7RNF - chains B and F of the 6 polymer chains in the assembly; structure by X-ray diffraction, 2.11 A resolution.

Chain B:
Molecule: Caspase-3 subunit p12
Source organism: Homo sapiens
Reference sequence: P42574 (CASP3_HUMAN); numbering as in UniProt (aligned over 184-277)
Chain sequence (95 residues; each row starts with the number of its first residue):
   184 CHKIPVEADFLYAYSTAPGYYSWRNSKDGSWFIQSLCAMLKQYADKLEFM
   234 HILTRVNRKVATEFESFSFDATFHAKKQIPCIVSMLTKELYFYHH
Disordered / not traced: 184-185, 277-278
Construct notes: expression tag (278)
Swiss-Prot annotation at these positions:
  - modified residue: R207 (Microbial infection: ADP-riboxanated arginine)
  - mutagenesis: R207 (R207A: Abolished ADP-riboxanation by C.violaceum CopC)
What the authors report for this chain:
  - binding site for Ac-VDKVD-CHO (chain F): R207, F250

Chain F:
Molecule: Ac-VDKVD-CHO
Chain sequence (6 residues; numbered 1 to 6; the number before each row is that of its first residue):
     1 XVDKVX
Modified residues: ACE (acetyl group) at position 1; ASA (aspartic aldehyde) at position 6

Chain B / chain F interface:
Residue-residue contacts (22):
  Y204(B) - V5(F)  hydrophobic
  S205(B) - V5(F)
  S205(B) - ASA_6(F)  hydrogen bond (backbone-backbone)
  W206(B) - D3(F)
  W206(B) - K4(F)
  W206(B) - V5(F)  hydrophobic
  R207(B) - D3(F)
  R207(B) - K4(F)  hydrogen bond (backbone-backbone)
  R207(B) - V5(F)  hydrogen bond (side chain-backbone)
  R207(B) - ASA_6(F)
  N208(B) - ACE_1(F)
  N208(B) - V2(F)
  N208(B) - D3(F)  hydrogen bond
  S209(B) - ACE_1(F)  hydrogen bond (side chain-backbone)
  S209(B) - V2(F)  hydrogen bond (side chain-backbone)
  W214(B) - D3(F)  hydrogen bond
  E248(B) - D3(F)
  S249(B) - D3(F)
  F250(B) - V2(F)
  F250(B) - D3(F)  hydrogen bond (backbone-side chain)
  F252(B) - V2(F)  hydrophobic
  F256(B) - V5(F)  hydrophobic
Also at the interface, not in a pair above, chain B (13 interface residues in all): K210

Overview:
13 residues of chain B face 6 of chain F across their interface; the contacts include 8 hydrogen bonds. Among
the polar pairs are R207(B)-V5(F), N208(B)-D3(F) and S209(B)-ACE_1(F). Curated annotation (UniProt) lists one
mutagenesis site on chain B. The paper reports a binding site for Ac-VDKVD-CHO (chain F) at R207(B) and
F250(B).
Chain B is Caspase-3 subunit p12 (Homo sapiens) and chain F is Ac-VDKVD-CHO; the structure, Crystal structure
of caspase-3 with inhibitor Ac-VDKVD-CHO, was determined by X-ray diffraction together with 7RN7, 7RN8, 7RN9,
7RNB, 7RND, 7RNE and 7SEO from the same study.
